6J9A - chains A and C of the 3 polymer chains in the assembly; structure by X-ray diffraction, 2.92 A resolution.

== Chain A ==
Molecule: B3 domain-containing transcription repressor VAL1
Organism: Arabidopsis thaliana
UniProtKB: Q8W4L5 (VAL1_ARATH); residues 273-403 here = UniProt positions 273-403
Chain sequence (132 residues; row label = number of the first residue in the row):
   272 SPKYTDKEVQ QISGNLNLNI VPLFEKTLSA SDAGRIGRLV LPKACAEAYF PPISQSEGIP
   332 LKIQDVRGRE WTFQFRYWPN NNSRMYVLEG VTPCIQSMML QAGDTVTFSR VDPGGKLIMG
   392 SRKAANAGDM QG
Not modelled in the structure: 272-290, 397-403
Construct notes: expression tag (272)
Modified residues: Mse356, Mse369, Mse370, Mse390 (selenomethionine; parent Met); Mse401 (selenomethionine)
Curated features (UniProtKB/Swiss-Prot):
  - DNA-binding region: Phe295 to Ala396 (TF-B3)

== Chain C ==
Molecule: 15-nt DNA strand
Sequence (15 nucleotides; numbered 1 to 15; the number before each row is that of its first residue):
     1 AATCCATGCA GAATC

== How chain A and chain C interact ==
Contacting residue pairs - 16 pairs, chain A then chain C:
  Lys297(A) - DA6(C)  salt bridge to the phosphate
  Ser300(A) - DA6(C)  sugar contact
  Ser300(A) - DT7(C)  hydrogen bond to the phosphate
  Ala301(A) - DT7(C)  hydrogen bond to the phosphate
  Ser302(A) - DT7(C)  hydrogen bond to the phosphate
  Asp303(A) - DA6(C)  phosphate contact
  Arg309(A) - DG8(C)  base contact
  Val311(A) - DC5(C)  sugar contact
  Val311(A) - DA6(C)  phosphate contact
  Pro313(A) - DC5(C)  phosphate contact
  Lys314(A) - DC5(C)  hydrogen bond to the phosphate
  Asn351(A) - DC5(C)  hydrogen bond to the base
  Ser354(A) - DC4(C)  hydrogen bond to the phosphate
  Mse356(A) - DC5(C)  sugar contact
  Mse356(A) - DA6(C)  base contact
  Mse356(A) - DT7(C)  base contact
Interface residues without a listed pair, chain A (13 interface residues in all): Leu312
Interface residues without a listed pair, chain C (7 interface residues in all): DT3, DC9

== In short ==
13 residues of chain A and 7 residues of chain C are in contact; the contacts include 6 hydrogen bonds and 1
salt bridge. Among the polar pairs are Asn351(A)-DC5(C), Ser300(A)-DT7(C) and Ala301(A)-DT7(C). Curated
annotation (UniProt) lists a DNA-binding region on chain A.
Chain A is B3 domain-containing transcription repressor VAL1 (Arabidopsis thaliana) and chain C is a 15-nt DNA
strand; the structure, Crystal structure of Arabidopsis thaliana VAL1 in complex with FLC DNA fragment, was
determined by X-ray diffraction together with 6J9B and 6J9C from the same study.
